4Q0Q - chain A; structure by X-ray diffraction, 1.93 A resolution.

# Chain A
Molecule: L-Ribose isomerase
Notes: EC 5.3.1.-
UniProt: Q93UQ5 (Q93UQ5_9GAMM); residue numbers follow UniProt; this construct covers 3-249
Sequence (260 residues; row label = number of the first residue in the row; numbers below 1 keep their minus sign (Met-10 is residue -10)):
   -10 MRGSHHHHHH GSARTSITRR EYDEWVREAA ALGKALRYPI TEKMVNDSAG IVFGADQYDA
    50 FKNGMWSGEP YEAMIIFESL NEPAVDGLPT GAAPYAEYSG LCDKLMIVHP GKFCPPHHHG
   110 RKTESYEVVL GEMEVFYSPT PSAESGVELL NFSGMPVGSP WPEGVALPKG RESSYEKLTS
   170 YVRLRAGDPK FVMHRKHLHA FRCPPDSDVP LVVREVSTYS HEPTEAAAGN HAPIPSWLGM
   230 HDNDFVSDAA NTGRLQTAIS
Unresolved in the structure: -10 to 0
Sequence notes: expression tag (-10 to 2)
Bound ions: Co2+: His106, His108, Glu113, His188 (together with alpha-L-ribulofuranose)
Ligand contacts:
  - cobalt hexammine(III) (NCO): Asp233, Phe234, Val235, Ser236, Asp237, Asn240
  - L-ribulose (QDK): Thr30, Lys32, Met33, Glu67, Ser68, Leu69, Asn70, Glu71
  - alpha-L-ribulofuranose (RUU), molecule 1: Arg8, Tyr11, Asp12, Val15, Arg16, Val34, Asn35, Asp36
  - alpha-L-ribulofuranose (RUU), molecule 2: Arg8, Arg9, Asp12, Arg16, Asn52, Trp55, Ser56
  - alpha-L-ribulofuranose (RUU), molecule 3: Lys23, Arg26, Tyr27, Pro28, Ile29, Ala175, Gly176
  - alpha-L-ribulofuranose (RUU), molecule 4: Met33, Asn35, Ser37, Ala38, Ile65, Phe66, Glu67, Thr213, Ala215, Arg243
  - alpha-L-ribulofuranose (RUU), molecule 5: Ile65, Lys93, Met95, Cys103, His106, His108, Lys111, Glu113, Tyr115, His188, Phe190, Glu204, Glu211, Asn232, Phe234, Arg243
  - alpha-L-ribulofuranose (RUU), molecule 6: Ser127, Thr129, Pro130, Ser131, Lys166, Leu187
  - alpha-L-ribulofuranose (RUU), molecule 7: Trp150, Leu156, Tyr164, Glu165

# Overview
Chain A binds 7 copies of alpha-L-ribulofuranose, L-ribulose and cobalt hexammine(III). His106, His108, Glu113
and His188 coordinate Co2+.
Chain A is L-Ribose isomerase; the structure, Crystal structure of Acinetobacter sp. DL28 L-ribose isomerase
in complex with L-ribulose, was determined by X-ray diffraction together with 4Q0P, 4Q0S, 4Q0U and 4Q0V from
the same study.
